Entry 9E6Q (electron microscopy, 1.95 A resolution); this record covers chains 1 and AG of the 40 polymer chains in the assembly.

== Chain 1 ==
Molecule: 23S rRNA
Organism: Pyrobaculum calidifontis JCM 11548
Sequence (3024 nucleotides; row label = number of the first residue in the row):
     1 UAGGCAAAGCCGCCCGGUGGAUGGCUCGGCUCGGGCGXCGAAGAAGGGCG
    51 UGGCAAGCUGCGAUAAGCCCGGGGUAGCXGCAGGCAGGCUUAGAACCCGG
   101 GAUCCCCGAAUGGGGCUUCCUGCCGGGGCCGAAUAGGCCCCGGCGCCCCG
   151 UAAGGGGCGGGAACGCGGGGAAAGGAAACAUCUUAGUACCCGCAGGAAGG
   201 GAAGCCAACAGGGACCCCCUGAGUAGGGGCGACCGAAAGGGGGAUAGCCC
   251 AAACCAAAUCCUCGCGGGACAACCGUGGGGAGAUGUGGGGCUUGGGCCCG
   301 GGCAACCGCCGGCGGGCGGUAGCCGAAGUGGGCUGGAAUGCCCCGCCGUA
   351 GAGGGUGAUAGCCCCGUAGGCGAAACCGCCCGUGGCGGAGUCCCGGGGUC
   401 CCGGAGUACCUCGGCUUAGUUUUGCCGGGGGAACGCGCCGGCCACUGGCC
   451 GGCAAGGCUAAGCACGUCCCGAGUCCGAUAGCGCACUAGUACCGUGAGGG
   501 AAAGCUGAAAAGAACCCCGGAAGGGGGGUGAAAAGAGCCUGAAACCGGGC
   551 GGCUACAGUGGGGCAGGCCCGAAAGGAUGCCCCCUCCCGAAGGAAACCCC
   601 GGUGACGGGGGAGUACGAGGGAGGGGGUCCAGGGUCUGCCCUUACGUCUA
   651 GAAACACGGGCCGGGGAGUUCACGGCCGUGGCGAGCCUAAGGGGUUCAAC
   701 CCCGGAGGCGUAGGGAAACCGACAGCCCGCAGCGGGGCAACCCGCGAGGG
   751 GCGGGGUCUUAAAGGGCCCGUAGUCACGGCCGUGAGACCAGAAACCGGGC
   801 GAUCUAGCCCUGGGCAGGGUGAAGCGGGGCGAAAGCCCCGUGGAGGCCCG
   851 AAGGGGUUCUGAUGUGCAAAUCGUUCCCAUGACCUGGGGCUAGGGGCAAA
   901 AGACCAAUCAAGCCCGGUGAUAGCUGGUUCCCCCCGAAGCGGGUCUCAGC
   951 CCGGCCUCCCCGGAGGCGGCCGGCGGGGUAGAGUACUGAUCGGGGGUGCG
  1001 GGAGCCGAAAGGCUCCGGCCCCCGGUCAAACUCCGAACCUGCCAGCGCCG
  1051 UAGAAGGGGGGAGGCGGGGGCGGUGGGGUAAGCCUCCGCUCCGAGACGGG
  1101 AACAACCGAGACCGGGGUUAAGGCCCCCAAGUGCGGGCUUAGUGUCAAUC
  1151 UAAAAGGGCGUCCCCCGCCCAAGACAGCGGGGCCGUGGGCCUAACAGCAG
  1201 CCAUCGGCUAAGCAACGCGUAACAGCGGACCCGCCGAGGCGGGGGGCCCC
  1251 GAAGAUGUACAGGGACUAAGCCCGCCGCCGAGACCCCGGCCCGCGGGCCG
  1301 UUGGCCCGCGUGGGGUAGGGGGGCGCGGCCGUGGGGCAGAAGCCGGGCCG
  1351 UGAGGUCCGGUGGACCCGCGGCCGACGAAGAUCCCGGCGGUAGUAGCAGC
  1401 GAAGAGGGGUGAGAAGCCCCUCCGCCGGAAAGGACCAGGGUUUCCUGGCA
  1451 ACUUCAAUAGGCCAGGAGUUAGCCGGUCCUAAGGCGGGGCCUAAUAGGCA
  1501 CCCGCCGAAAGGGAAACGGGUUAAUAUUCCCGUGCCGCGGGGGUAGGUUC
  1551 UGCGGCAACGCAGGCCCCGUCCCCGACGCCUCGGGAUAGGGCGGGCGGGA
  1601 CUGCCGUCCCGCUUAACCGUCGAAGGCCGGGGAGUGCCGUAAUGGCGAGA
  1651 ACCGGCCGAAGGCGGGAAUAGCCGGGGGUUUCCCCGGUCCGCCCGACUCC
  1701 UGGGGCCCGUGAAAAGGGGACGGGGAACGAGCCCCCGCGCCCGUACCGAG
  1751 AACCGACGCAGGUGCUCCUGGGUGAGAAGCCCAAGGCGGCUCGGGUGACC
  1801 CCGGGCCAGGGAACUCGGCAAAUUGGCCCCGUAACUUCGGGAGAAGGGGU
  1851 GCCUGCGGUCUUGGGGUAUACCCCCGGGACCGCAGGUCGCAGUGGCAAGG
  1901 GGGACCUGACUGUUUAACAAAAACAUAGGUCCCCGCGAGCCCGUAAGGGU
  1951 GUGUACGGGGGCUGAAUCCUGGCCACUGGCGGUACGUGAXCCCCGGGUAC
  2001 AACCGGGCGAXGCGCXGCUGAAGGCCGGGGGUAACUCUGACCCUCUUAAG
  2051 GUAGCXAAXUGCCUUGCCGGGUAAGUUCCGGCGUGCAUGAAUGGAUCAAC
  2101 GAGGUCCCCACUGUCCCGGCCCGGGGCCCGGCGAACCCACCUCCAGGUGC
  2151 ACAGUCCUGGGACCCCCGACGGGGCGAGAAGUCCCUAUGGAGCUUCACAG
  2201 CAGCCUGUCGUUGCGGGGGGGCGGGGGGUGCAGAGCGUAGGUGGGAGCGA
  2251 UGAAACGGGGUCUCCGGGCCCCGUGGAUGCGACCCUGGAACACCACCCAC
  2301 UCUCCGCCCCUCCGCUUACCCGCCGCAAGGCGGGGACAGCGGCAGGCGGG
  2351 CUGUUCGGCUGGGGCGGCACACCCCUGAAAAGAUAUCGGGGGUGCCCAAA
  2401 GCUCGGCUCAGGCGGGUCAGAAAUCCGCCGUAGAGUGUAAGGGCAAAAGC
  2451 CGGGCUGACUGGGCCCUUGAACGCAAGGGGCCCAGGCGGGAAACCGGGGC
  2501 CUAGAGAACGCUCGUGCCCCCACCAGUGGGGGCCGGGCAUGACAGAAAAG
  2551 UUACCCUAGGAAUAACCGGCUCGUCGCGGGUGAGAGUCCCCAUCGACCCC
  2601 GCGGUUUGGUACCCAGACGUCGUCUCUUCCCAUCCUGGCGGUGCAGCAGC
  2651 CGCCAAGGGUGGGGCUGCCCGCCCAUUAAAGGGGAACGUGXGAUGGGUUC
  2701 AGACCGUCGCGAGACAGGUCGGUCUCUACCUGUCGGGGGCGCUGGCCGCC
  2751 UGAGGGGAAGGUGCCCUCAGUACGAGAGGAACGGGGCGCCGCGGCCUCUA
  2801 GUGUACCGGUUGUCCGGCAGGGCACUGCCGGGCAGCCACGCCGUGGGGGA
  2851 UAACCGCUGAAAGCAUCUAAGCGGGAAGCCCUCCCCGAGACGAGGCGGCC
  2901 GUUGCCCUGGGGGCAACCCCGGGGCACGAGGGCUCCXGUAGAAGACGGGG
  2951 UUGAUGGGGGGGCGGUGUAACCCCCGAGGGUUUCCCGAGGGGAGAGCCGG
  3001 CCCCUCCCAAUCGCCCGAGCGUXC
Unresolved in the structure: 996-1019, 1178-1233, 2032-2040, 2218-2310
Modified / non-standard residues: 5MC (5-methylcytidine-5'-monophosphate) at position 38, B8T (4-methyl, cytidine-5'-monophosphate) at position 79, OMC (o2'-methylycytidine-5'-monophosphate) at position 492, OMC (o2'-methylycytidine-5'-monophosphate) at position 493, OMC (o2'-methylycytidine-5'-monophosphate) at position 673, OMC (o2'-methylycytidine-5'-monophosphate) at position 872, OMU (o2'-methyluridine 5'-monophosphate) at position 875, OMG (o2'-methylguanosine-5'-monophosphate) at position 902, OMU (o2'-methyluridine 5'-monophosphate) at position 908, OMC (o2'-methylycytidine-5'-monophosphate) at position 1816, PSU (pseudouridine-5'-monophosphate) at position 1911, OMG (o2'-methylguanosine-5'-monophosphate) at position 1947, OMG (o2'-methylguanosine-5'-monophosphate) at position 1949, OMG (o2'-methylguanosine-5'-monophosphate) at position 1957, OMG (o2'-methylguanosine-5'-monophosphate) at position 1971, OMC (o2'-methylycytidine-5'-monophosphate) at position 1976, PSU (pseudouridine-5'-monophosphate) at position 1987, A2M (2'-O-methyladenosine 5'-(dihydrogen phosphate)) at position 1990, A2M (2'-O-methyladenosine 5'-(dihydrogen phosphate)) at position 2011, 4AC (N(4)-acetylcytidine-5'-monophosphate) at position 2016, OMG (o2'-methylguanosine-5'-monophosphate) at position 2017, OMC (o2'-methylycytidine-5'-monophosphate) at position 2018, PSU (pseudouridine-5'-monophosphate) at position 2044, 5MC (5-methylcytidine-5'-monophosphate) at position 2056, A2M (2'-O-methyladenosine 5'-(dihydrogen phosphate)) at position 2059, OMG (o2'-methylguanosine-5'-monophosphate) at position 2066, OMG (o2'-methylguanosine-5'-monophosphate) at position 2071, OMU (o2'-methyluridine 5'-monophosphate) at position 2077, OMU (o2'-methyluridine 5'-monophosphate) at position 2088, OMG (o2'-methylguanosine-5'-monophosphate) at position 2103, OMG (o2'-methylguanosine-5'-monophosphate) at position 2104, OMC (o2'-methylycytidine-5'-monophosphate) at position 2115, OMC (o2'-methylycytidine-5'-monophosphate) at position 2116, OMC (o2'-methylycytidine-5'-monophosphate) at position 2143, OMU (o2'-methyluridine 5'-monophosphate) at position 2155, OMG (o2'-methylguanosine-5'-monophosphate) at position 2176, OMG (o2'-methylguanosine-5'-monophosphate) at position 2362, OMG (o2'-methylguanosine-5'-monophosphate) at position 2366, OMG (o2'-methylguanosine-5'-monophosphate) at position 2388, OMU (o2'-methyluridine 5'-monophosphate) at position 2408, OMG (o2'-methylguanosine-5'-monophosphate) at position 2537, OMC (o2'-methylycytidine-5'-monophosphate) at position 2538, OMC (o2'-methylycytidine-5'-monophosphate) at position 2555, PSU (pseudouridine-5'-monophosphate) at position 2571, OMU (o2'-methyluridine 5'-monophosphate) at position 2574, OMG (o2'-methylguanosine-5'-monophosphate) at position 2601, PSU (pseudouridine-5'-monophosphate) at position 2607, OMG (o2'-methylguanosine-5'-monophosphate) at position 2608, PSU (pseudouridine-5'-monophosphate) at position 2610, OMU (o2'-methyluridine 5'-monophosphate) at position 2623, OMC (o2'-methylycytidine-5'-monophosphate) at position 2624, PSU (pseudouridine-5'-monophosphate) at position 2625, OMU (o2'-methyluridine 5'-monophosphate) at position 2628, OMU (o2'-methyluridine 5'-monophosphate) at position 2666, OMG (o2'-methylguanosine-5'-monophosphate) at position 2667, A2M (2'-O-methyladenosine 5'-(dihydrogen phosphate)) at position 2691, UR3 (3-methyluridine-5'-monophoshate) at position 2698, OMC (o2'-methylycytidine-5'-monophosphate) at position 2704, OMU (o2'-methyluridine 5'-monophosphate) at position 2707, OMC (o2'-methylycytidine-5'-monophosphate) at position 2720, OMU (o2'-methyluridine 5'-monophosphate) at position 2851, OMC (o2'-methylycytidine-5'-monophosphate) at position 2884, OMC (o2'-methylycytidine-5'-monophosphate) at position 2885, B8T (4-methyl, cytidine-5'-monophosphate) at position 2937, G7M (N7-methyl-guanosine-5'-monophosphate) at position 3023
Ion coordination: Mg2+ site 1: A7, A8; Mg2+ site 2 near G24 (its only coordinating residue here); Mg2+ site 3 near U111 (its only coordinating residue here); Mg2+ site 4 near A173 (its only coordinating residue here); Mg2+ site 5: A173, U2354; Mg2+ site 6: A178, C179; Mg2+ site 7: C179, G2190; Mg2+ site 8 near G186 (its only coordinating residue here); Mg2+ site 9 near A198 (its only coordinating residue here); Mg2+ site 10 near G199 (its only coordinating residue here); Mg2+ site 11: G223, G235 (shared with 1 residue of chain AH); Mg2+ site 12 near U286 (its only coordinating residue here); 119 more Mg2+ sites not listed
Residues lining bound ligands:
  - spermine (SPM), molecule 1: G24, G336, A337, A358, C505, U506, G507, A508, A531, C539, C1337, G1363, A1364
  - spermine (SPM), molecule 2: A41, G43, U111, G112, C144, G145, C146, G155, G156, G157, C158
  - spermine (SPM), molecule 3: U121, G122, C123, C138, C139, C140, C1740, C1741
  - spermine (SPM), molecule 4: G167, G168, G169, G170, G186, C415
  - spermine (SPM), molecule 5: A177, A178, C179, C230, G231, U2188, A2508, C2509, A2546
  - spermine (SPM), molecule 6: C182, U183, U184, A185, G186, G227, G228, U416, U417, G419, U420
  - spermine (SPM), molecule 7: G200, G201, A202, A454, A455, G456, G457, C458, U459
  - spermine (SPM), molecule 8: G226, G227, G228, C230, U420, U422, A2522
  - spermine (SPM), molecule 9: G351, A352, G353, G354, G355, U356, A360, G361
  - spermine (SPM), molecule 10: G413, G414, C2201, C2343, A2344
  - spermine (SPM), molecule 11: G494, U495, G496, U803, A906, A907, C1754, G1755
  - spermine (SPM), molecule 12: C515, C516, C517, C518, G519, G523, G524, G525, G526, G527
  - spermine (SPM), molecule 13: G589, A590, A591, G592, G593, G613, U614, A615, C616, G617
  - spermine (SPM), molecule 14: U642, U643, A1096, C1097, G1098, A1102, C1103, A1104, C2156, C2157
  - spermine (SPM), molecule 15: A644, C645, A654, C655, A656, C657, G658, G659, A2177, G2178, A2179, A2180, G2616, A2617
  - spermine (SPM), molecule 16: A650, G1068, G1069, G1070, C1083, C1084, C2612
  - spermine (SPM), molecule 17: G715, A716, G766, A2508, C2509, C2534
  - spermine (SPM), molecule 18: C781, G782, C951, A1062, G1063, G1064, G1319
  - spermine (SPM), molecule 19: G791, G916, G917, U918, G919, A920
  - spermine (SPM), molecule 20: C808, C809, C810, U811, G812, G813, U885, G886, G887, G888, G889
  - spermine (SPM), molecule 21: C849, G1825, G1826, C1827, G1843, A1844, A1898, G1899
  - spermine (SPM), molecule 22: G854, G855, G856, G1750, G1761, G1762, U1763, C1765
  - spermine (SPM), molecule 23: G856, U857, U858, C859, U871, G873, U874, A1916, A1917
  - spermine (SPM), molecule 24: U857, U858, A1920, A1921, OMG_2103, OMG_2104, U2105, G2721, G2722
  - spermine (SPM), molecule 25: G866, C867, A868, U1453, U1454, C1757
  - spermine (SPM), molecule 26: C934, C935, G936, U1316, A1317, G1318, G1319, G1320, G1321
  - spermine (SPM), molecule 27: U979, A980, G981, A982, A1029, U1032, C1034, G1035, G2377, A2378, A2379
  - spermine (SPM), molecule 28: G1123, C1124, C1125, C1126, C1127, U1145, A1259, C1260, A1261, G1262, G1263, G1264, A1265
  - spermine (SPM), molecule 29: U1394, A1395, C1800, G2125, G2126, C2127, C2128, C2167, G2168, A2169, C2170, A2728
  - spermine (SPM), molecule 30: A1398, G1793, G1795, U1796, G1797, G2124, G2125, G2126
  - spermine (SPM), molecule 31: G1399, C1400, A1402, A1403, A1430, G1750, C1787, G1789, C1790
  - spermine (SPM), molecule 32: G1428, G1770, G1771, G1772, U1773, G1774
  - spermine (SPM), molecule 33: U1492, A1493, G2203, G2341, G2342
  - spermine (SPM), molecule 34: A1588, G1589, U1614, A1615, C1663, G1664, G1665, G1666
  - spermine (SPM), molecule 35: U1710, G1711, A1712, A1713
  - spermine (SPM), molecule 36: C1806, C1807, U2802, G2803, C2829, G2830, G2831, G2832
  - spermine (SPM), molecule 37: U1850, G1851, C1852, A1884, G1885, G1886, U1887, C1888, G1889, G1892
  - spermine (SPM), molecule 38: U1907, G1908, U1963, G1964, U2092, G2093, G2094, A2095, U2096, OMC_2704, C2705
  - spermine (SPM), molecule 39: A1938, G1939, C1940, G1948, OMG_1949, U1950, G1951
  - spermine (SPM), molecule 40: OMC_2115, OMC_2116, C2117, G2118
  - spermine (SPM), molecule 41: C2464, C2465, U2467, U2468, G2469, A2475, A2476, G2477, G2478, G2479, G2480
  - spermine (SPM), molecule 42: C2621, G2622, OMU_2623, A2685, G2688, U2689, G2690, A2693, U2694
  - spermine (SPM), molecule 43: G2661, G2662, A2680, G2681, G2682, G2683
  - spermine (SPM), molecule 44: G2755, G2756, G2757, A2759, C2880
  - spermine (SPM), molecule 45: G2760, G2761, U2762, G2763, C2787, G2788, C2789, G2845
  - spermine (SPM), molecule 46: A2954, U2955, G2956, G2957, G2958, G2959, G2960, C3003, C3004, U3005

== Chain AG ==
Molecule: Large ribosomal subunit protein uL13
Organism: Pyrobaculum calidifontis JCM 11548
UniProtKB: A3MXZ7 (A3MXZ7_PYRCJ); numbering as in UniProt (aligned over 1-186)
Sequence (186 residues; each row starts with the number of its first residue):
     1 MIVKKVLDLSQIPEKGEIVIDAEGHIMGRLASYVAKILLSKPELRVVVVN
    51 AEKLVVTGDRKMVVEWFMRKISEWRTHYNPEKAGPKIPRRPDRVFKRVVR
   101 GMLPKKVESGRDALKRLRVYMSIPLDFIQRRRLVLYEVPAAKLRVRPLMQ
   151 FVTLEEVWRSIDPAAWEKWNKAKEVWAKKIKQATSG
Unresolved in the structure: 184-186
Residues lining bound ligands: spermine (SPM): Ile71, Ser72, Trp74, Arg75, Pro85, Ile87

== How chain 1 and chain AG interact ==
Contacting residue pairs (130; chain 1 residue first):
  A557(1) - Arg111(AG)  hydrogen bond to the sugar
  G638(1) - Glu108(AG)  phosphate contact
  C639(1) - Val107(AG)  phosphate contact
  C639(1) - Glu108(AG)  phosphate contact
  C639(1) - Ser109(AG)  hydrogen bond to the phosphate
  C1125(1) - Ser32(AG)  hydrogen bond to the sugar
  C1126(1) - Ser32(AG)  hydrogen bond to the sugar
  C1126(1) - Ala35(AG)  sugar contact
  C1126(1) - Lys36(AG)  phosphate contact
  C1126(1) - Met102(AG)  hydrogen bond to the sugar
  C1127(1) - Lys36(AG)  salt bridge to the phosphate
  C1127(1) - Leu39(AG)  sugar contact
  C1127(1) - Met102(AG)  sugar contact
  C1127(1) - Leu103(AG)  hydrogen bond to the sugar
  C1127(1) - Pro104(AG)  sugar contact
  A1129(1) - Lys36(AG)  salt bridge to the phosphate
  U1132(1) - Arg29(AG)  hydrogen bond to the base
  U1132(1) - Ser32(AG)  base contact
  U1132(1) - Tyr33(AG)  base contact
  G1142(1) - Thr57(AG)  hydrogen bond to the base
  G1142(1) - Met62(AG)  base contact
  U1256(1) - His77(AG)  hydrogen bond to the phosphate
  G1257(1) - Glu73(AG)  sugar contact
  G1257(1) - Trp74(AG)  hydrogen bond to the base
  G1257(1) - Arg75(AG)  salt bridge to the phosphate
  G1257(1) - Thr76(AG)  hydrogen bond to the base
  G1257(1) - His77(AG)  salt bridge to the phosphate
  U1258(1) - Arg69(AG)  sugar contact
  U1258(1) - Lys70(AG)  base contact
  U1258(1) - Glu73(AG)  sugar contact
  U1258(1) - Trp74(AG)  stacking on the base
  A1259(1) - Met62(AG)  base contact
  A1259(1) - Trp66(AG)  stacking on the base
  A1259(1) - Arg69(AG)  salt bridge to the phosphate
  G1263(1) - Gly101(AG)  hydrogen bond to the base
  G1263(1) - Met102(AG)  base contact
  G1264(1) - Val98(AG)  hydrogen bond to the sugar
  G1264(1) - Gly101(AG)  sugar contact
  G1264(1) - Met102(AG)  base contact
  A1265(1) - Gly28(AG)  hydrogen bond to the phosphate
  A1265(1) - Trp66(AG)  phosphate contact
  A1265(1) - Lys70(AG)  salt bridge to the phosphate
  A1265(1) - Val98(AG)  phosphate contact
  C1266(1) - Ile26(AG)  phosphate contact
  C1266(1) - Met27(AG)  phosphate contact
  C1266(1) - Gly28(AG)  hydrogen bond to the phosphate
  C1266(1) - Arg29(AG)  hydrogen bond to the phosphate
  C1266(1) - Val56(AG)  phosphate contact
  U1267(1) - Ile26(AG)  phosphate contact
  U1267(1) - Arg29(AG)  salt bridge to the phosphate
  U1267(1) - Thr57(AG)  hydrogen bond to the phosphate
  U1267(1) - Gly58(AG)  base contact
  U1267(1) - Met62(AG)  base contact
  U1267(1) - Met149(AG)  sugar contact
  A1268(1) - Arg29(AG)  sugar contact
  A1268(1) - Arg146(AG)  salt bridge to the phosphate
  A1269(1) - Gly28(AG)  hydrogen bond to the base
  A1269(1) - Arg29(AG)  salt bridge to the phosphate
  OMC_2143(1) - Lys82(AG)  base contact
  OMC_2143(1) - Ala83(AG)  base contact
  C2144(1) - Thr76(AG)  sugar contact
  C2144(1) - Tyr78(AG)  hydrogen bond to the phosphate
  A2145(1) - Tyr78(AG)  hydrogen bond to the phosphate
  G2159(1) - Lys105(AG)  salt bridge to the phosphate
  G2159(1) - Lys106(AG)  base contact
  G2160(1) - Trp74(AG)  sugar contact
  G2160(1) - Ala83(AG)  base contact
  G2160(1) - Gly84(AG)  sugar contact
  G2160(1) - Pro85(AG)  sugar contact
  G2160(1) - Arg100(AG)  salt bridge to the phosphate
  G2160(1) - Lys105(AG)  phosphate contact
  G2160(1) - Lys106(AG)  hydrogen bond to the base
  G2161(1) - Lys82(AG)  hydrogen bond to the sugar
  G2161(1) - Ala83(AG)  sugar contact
  G2161(1) - Gly84(AG)  sugar contact
  G2161(1) - Pro85(AG)  phosphate contact
  G2161(1) - Lys86(AG)  hydrogen bond to the phosphate
  G2161(1) - Arg97(AG)  salt bridge to the phosphate
  G2161(1) - Arg100(AG)  salt bridge to the phosphate
  A2162(1) - Glu81(AG)  sugar contact
  A2162(1) - Lys82(AG)  sugar contact
  A2162(1) - Lys86(AG)  salt bridge to the phosphate
  OMU_2628(1) - His77(AG)  phosphate contact
  C2629(1) - Arg75(AG)  salt bridge to the phosphate
  G2732(1) - Tyr78(AG)  phosphate contact
  G2732(1) - Lys82(AG)  salt bridge to the phosphate
  U2733(1) - Tyr78(AG)  phosphate contact
  U2733(1) - Asn79(AG)  hydrogen bond to the phosphate
  U2733(1) - Lys82(AG)  salt bridge to the phosphate
  C2734(1) - Asn79(AG)  hydrogen bond to the phosphate
  G2752(1) - Lys168(AG)  salt bridge to the phosphate
  A2753(1) - Arg90(AG)  sugar contact
  A2753(1) - Arg93(AG)  hydrogen bond to the sugar
  G2754(1) - Glu81(AG)  hydrogen bond to the base
  G2754(1) - Lys86(AG)  sugar contact
  G2754(1) - Ile87(AG)  sugar contact
  G2754(1) - Pro88(AG)  phosphate contact
  G2754(1) - Arg89(AG)  hydrogen bond to the phosphate
  G2754(1) - Arg90(AG)  phosphate contact
  G2754(1) - Arg93(AG)  salt bridge to the phosphate
  G2754(1) - Asp162(AG)  phosphate contact
  G2755(1) - Pro80(AG)  sugar contact
  G2755(1) - Glu81(AG)  sugar contact
  G2755(1) - Pro85(AG)  phosphate contact
  G2755(1) - Lys86(AG)  phosphate contact
  G2755(1) - Ile87(AG)  hydrogen bond to the phosphate
  G2756(1) - Pro80(AG)  sugar contact
  A2850(1) - Arg60(AG)  hydrogen bond to the sugar
  OMU_2851(1) - Lys61(AG)  phosphate contact
  A2852(1) - Lys61(AG)  salt bridge to the phosphate
  C2879(1) - Met68(AG)  sugar contact
  C2879(1) - Ser72(AG)  phosphate contact
  C2880(1) - Met68(AG)  sugar contact
  C2880(1) - Ser72(AG)  phosphate contact
  C2880(1) - Arg89(AG)  hydrogen bond to the phosphate
  C2880(1) - Ser160(AG)  sugar contact
  C2880(1) - Ile161(AG)  hydrogen bond to the sugar
  C2880(1) - Asp162(AG)  sugar contact
  C2880(1) - Pro163(AG)  sugar contact
  C2881(1) - Arg89(AG)  salt bridge to the phosphate
  C2881(1) - Asp162(AG)  sugar contact
  C2881(1) - Pro163(AG)  sugar contact
  C2881(1) - Ala164(AG)  sugar contact
  C2891(1) - Lys115(AG)  hydrogen bond to the sugar
  G2892(1) - Lys96(AG)  hydrogen bond to the base
  G2892(1) - Lys115(AG)  salt bridge to the phosphate
  G2892(1) - Arg118(AG)  hydrogen bond to the sugar
  G2892(1) - Val119(AG)  hydrogen bond to the base
  G2892(1) - Tyr120(AG)  base contact
  C3024(1) - Lys15(AG)  phosphate contact
Also at the interface, not in a pair above, chain 1 (51 interface residues in all): C1128, G2848, G2849, A2870, U2882
Also at the interface, not in a pair above, chain AG (73 interface residues in all): Glu65, Ile71, Leu117, Ala140, Arg144, Leu148, Ala165

== In short ==
The interface between chain 1 and chain AG involves 51 residues on one side and 73 on the other; the contacts
include 36 hydrogen bonds, 22 salt bridges and 2 aromatic stacking contacts. Polar pairs include
U1132(1)-Arg29(AG), G1142(1)-Thr57(AG) and G1257(1)-Trp74(AG).
Here chain 1 is 23S rRNA and chain AG is Large ribosomal subunit protein uL13, both from Pyrobaculum
calidifontis JCM 11548. Entry 9E6Q (Cryo-EM structure of the Pyrobaculum calidifontis 50S ribosomal subunit in
complex with Dri) was determined by electron microscopy.
